8EFY - chains B and G of the 16 polymer chains in the assembly; structure by electron microscopy, 3.16 A resolution.

# Chain B
Name: Holliday junction ATP-dependent DNA helicase RuvB
Organism: Thermus thermophilus HB8
Notes: EC 3.6.4.12
UniProt: Q5SL87 (RUVB_THET8); residues 1-324 here = UniProt positions 1-324
Sequence (324 residues; numbered 1 to 324; the number before each row is that of its first residue):
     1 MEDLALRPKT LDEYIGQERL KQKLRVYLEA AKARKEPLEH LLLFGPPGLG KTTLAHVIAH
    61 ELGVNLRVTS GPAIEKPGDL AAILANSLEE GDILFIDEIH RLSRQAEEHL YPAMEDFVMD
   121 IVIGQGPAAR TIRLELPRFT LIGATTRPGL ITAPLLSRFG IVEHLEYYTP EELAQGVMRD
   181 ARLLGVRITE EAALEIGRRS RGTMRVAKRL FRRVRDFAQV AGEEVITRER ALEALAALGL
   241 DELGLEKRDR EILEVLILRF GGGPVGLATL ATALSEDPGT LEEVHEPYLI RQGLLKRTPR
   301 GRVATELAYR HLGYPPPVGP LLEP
Unresolved in the structure: 1, 75-76, 125-128, 318-324
Bound ions: Mg2+ near Glu98 (its only coordinating residue here)
Small-molecule neighbours:
  - ATP-gamma-S (AGS; phosphothiophosphoric acid-adenylate ester), molecule 1: Leu4, Ala5, Leu6, Arg7, Pro8, Glu13, Tyr14, Ile15, Gly16, Pro47, Gly48, Leu49, Gly50, Lys51, Thr52, Thr53, Tyr168, Met204, Arg205, Lys208
  - ATP-gamma-S (AGS), molecule 2: Glu115, Pro154, Arg158
What the authors report for this chain:
  - catalytic residues: Glu115, Asp116 (proposed by the authors, not directly observed)

# Chain G
Molecule: ssDNA
Sequence (49 nucleotides; row label = number of the first residue in the row; numbers below 1 keep their minus sign (DA-27 is residue -27)):
   -27 AGAATCTGCC GAGAGACCGA GCAGAATTCT ATGTGTTTAC CAAGCGCTG
Unresolved in the structure: -27 to -3

# Interface between chain B and chain G
Residue-residue contacts (6):
  Arg101(B) - DT8(G)  salt bridge to the phosphate
  Arg104(B) - DT6(G)  salt bridge to the phosphate
  Arg104(B) - DG7(G)  salt bridge to the phosphate
  Arg147(B) - DT8(G)  salt bridge to the phosphate
  Arg300(B) - DC17(G)  phosphate contact
  Arg300(B) - DG18(G)  sugar contact
Interface residues without a listed pair, chain B (6 interface residues in all): Gln105, Leu150
Interface residues without a listed pair, chain G (6 interface residues in all): DG5

# In short
The chain B/chain G interface involves 6 residues from each chain, with 4 salt bridges. Polar contacts include
Arg101(B)-DT8(G), Arg104(B)-DT6(G) and Arg104(B)-DG7(G). Chain B binds ATP-gamma-S. The paper reports
catalytic residues Glu115(B) and Asp116(B).
Here chain B is Holliday junction ATP-dependent DNA helicase RuvB (Thermus thermophilus HB8) and chain G is
ssDNA. Entry 8EFY (Structure of double homo-hexameric AAA+ ATPase RuvB motors) was determined by electron
microscopy together with 8EFV and 8GH8 from the same study.
